PDB entry 7XBK | electron microscopy, 3.70 A resolution | chains H and L of the 10 polymer chains in the assembly

== Chain H ==
Name: Isoform 2 of Caseinolytic peptidase B protein homolog
Source organism: Homo sapiens
Notes: EC 3.6.1.-
UniProtKB: Q9H078 (CLPB_HUMAN), isoform Q9H078-2; residues 1-677 here = UniProt positions 1-677
Sequence (677 residues; row label = number of the first residue in the row):
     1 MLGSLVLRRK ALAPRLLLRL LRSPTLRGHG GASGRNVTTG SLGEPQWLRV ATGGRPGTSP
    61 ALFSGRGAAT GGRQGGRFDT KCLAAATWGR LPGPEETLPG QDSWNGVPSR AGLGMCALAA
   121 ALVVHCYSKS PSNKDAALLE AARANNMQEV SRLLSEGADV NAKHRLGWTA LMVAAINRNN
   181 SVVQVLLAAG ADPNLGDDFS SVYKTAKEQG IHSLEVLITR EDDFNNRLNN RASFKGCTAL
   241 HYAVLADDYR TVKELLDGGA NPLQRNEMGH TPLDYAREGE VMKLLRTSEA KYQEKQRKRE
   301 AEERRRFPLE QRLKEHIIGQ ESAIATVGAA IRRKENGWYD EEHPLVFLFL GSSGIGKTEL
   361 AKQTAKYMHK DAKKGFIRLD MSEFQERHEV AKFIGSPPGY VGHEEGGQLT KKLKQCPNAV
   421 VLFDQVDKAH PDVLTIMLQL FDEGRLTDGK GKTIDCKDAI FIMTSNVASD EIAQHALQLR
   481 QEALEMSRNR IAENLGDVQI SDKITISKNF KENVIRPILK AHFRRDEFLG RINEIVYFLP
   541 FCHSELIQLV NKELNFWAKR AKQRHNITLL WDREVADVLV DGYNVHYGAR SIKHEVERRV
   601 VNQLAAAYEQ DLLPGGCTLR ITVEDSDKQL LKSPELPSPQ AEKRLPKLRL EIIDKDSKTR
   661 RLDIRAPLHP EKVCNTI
Not modelled in the structure: 1-297, 481-502, 665-677
Construct notes: engineered mutation Q425 (Glu in Q9H078)
Metal / ion sites: Mg2+: T358, Q425 (together with ATP)
Small-molecule neighbours:
  - ATP (adenosine-5'-triphosphate), molecule 1: I317, I318, Q320, S352, S353, G354, I355, G356, K357, T358, E359, L360, F541, L549, A589, R590, K593
  - ATP, molecule 2: H343, D442, E527, R531
Swiss-Prot annotation at these positions:
  - region: P92 to C126 (Autoinhibitory)
  - binding site (ATP): R620
  - site: C126, Y127 (Cleavage)
  - natural variant: R560 (G560R: In MGCA7A; this construct carries the variant), C617 (Y617C: In MGCA7B; this construct carries the variant), R620 (R620C: In SCN9)
  - mutagenesis: R178 (R178E: Shows higher order assembly but disaggregase activity is severely impaired by 70-80%)
From the paper describing this entry:
  - binding site for ATP: I317, I318, K357, T358, N466, R531, F541, R590
  - binding site for Unknown peptide (chain L): H388, G399 to G402
  - binding site for Unknown peptide (chain L): Y400 (proposed by the authors, not directly observed)
  - mutagenesis - E425Q: abolished catalytic activity (disaggregase activity)
  - disease-associated variants - A239T, Y242C, R378G, M381I, R445Q, C456R, E471K, Y537C, A561V, Y587C, R598C, E609K, G616V, R620P, I652N (proposed by the authors, not directly observed)
  - disease-associated variants - T358K, N466K, R531G, R531Q, R590C: decreased catalytic activity (citing earlier work)
  - disease-associated variants - T238M: decreased catalytic activity (disaggregase activity) (citing earlier work)
  - disease-associated variants - R250* (citing earlier work)

== Chain L ==
Name: Unknown peptide
Source organism: Homo sapiens
Sequence (17 residues; row label = number of the first residue in the row; X marks 17 residues of unknown identity (built as UNK)):
     1 XXXXXXXXXX XXXXXXX

== Interface between chain H and chain L ==
Chain H side of the interface, 4 residues: H388, G399, Y400, V401

== Overview ==
No residue of chain H is in contact with chain L. Ligands of chain H: ATP. From the paper: a binding site for
ATP at I317(H), I318(H) and K357(H) among others; T358K, N466K and R531G of chain H, among others, reduce
catalytic activity; 7 substitutions were tested in all.
Here chain H is Isoform 2 of Caseinolytic peptidase B protein homolog and chain L is Unknown peptide, both
from Homo sapiens. Entry 7XBK (Structure and mechanism of a mitochondrial AAA+ disaggregase CLPB) was
determined by electron microscopy together with 7XC5 from the same study.
